Entry 8HZ8 (X-ray diffraction, 1.81 A resolution); this record covers chains A and C.

Chain A:
Name: Peptidyl-prolyl cis-trans isomerase A, N-terminally processed
Source organism: Homo sapiens
UniProtKB: P62937 (PPIA_HUMAN); residues 2-165 here = UniProt positions 2-165
Chain sequence (164 residues; each row starts with the number of its first residue):
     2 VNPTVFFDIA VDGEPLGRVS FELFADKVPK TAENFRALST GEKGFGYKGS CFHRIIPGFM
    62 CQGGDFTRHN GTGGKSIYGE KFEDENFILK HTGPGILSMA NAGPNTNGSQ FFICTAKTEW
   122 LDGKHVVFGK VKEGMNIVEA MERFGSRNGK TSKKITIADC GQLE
Swiss-Prot annotation at these positions:
  - modified residue: V2 (N-acetylvaline), K28 (N6-acetyllysine), K44 (N6-acetyllysine), K76 (N6-acetyllysine), S77 (Phosphoserine), K82 (N6-acetyllysine), T93 (Phosphothreonine), K125 (N6-acetyllysine), K131 (N6-acetyllysine), K133 (N6-acetyllysine)
  - glycosylation: N108 (N-linked (GlcNAc...) asparagine)
  - cross-link (Glycyl lysine isopeptide (Lys-Gly)): K28 (interchain with G-Cter in SUMO2), K82 (interchain with G-Cter in SUMO2)
  - mutagenesis: R55 (R55A: Loss of peptidyl-prolyl cis-trans isomerase activity. No loss of its interaction with BSG/CD147 or its ability to induce leukocyte chemotaxis. No effect on its interaction with MAP3K5/ASK1 ...), F60 (F60A: Loss of ability to stimulate MAPK/ERK phosphorylation), R69 (R69A: No effect on peptidyl-prolyl cis-trans isomerase activity. Reduced interaction with BSG/CD147 and ability to induce leukocyte chemotaxis), H70 (H70A: No effect on peptidyl-prolyl cis-trans isomerase activity. Reduced interaction with BSG/CD147 and ability to induce leukocyte chemotaxis), T107 (T107A: No effect on peptidyl-prolyl cis-trans isomerase activity. Reduced interaction with BSG/CD147 and ability to induce leukocyte chemotaxis), F113 (F113A: Reduced ability to stimulate MAPK/ERK phosphorylation), W121 (W121A: 200-fold decrease of sensitivity to CsA. Reduced ability to stimulate MAPK/ERK phosphorylation; W121E: Loss of peptidyl-prolyl cis-trans isomerase activity ...), K125 (K125Q: Acetylation-mimetic mutant; no effect on its interaction with TARDBP; K125R: Loss of acetylation and interaction with TARDBP), H126 (H126A: Loss of peptidyl-prolyl cis-trans isomerase activity and interaction with HCV NS5A. Loss of ability to stimulate MAPK/ERK phosphorylation)
From the paper describing this entry:
  - conformationally variable residues (helix shift, side-chain flip): H54 to I56, F60 to G64, E120 to D123

Chain C:
Name: NRF2 peptide
Chain sequence (4 residues; row label = number of the first residue in the row):
     1 VAPV

Interface between chain A and chain C:
Pairs across the interface (18; chain A residue first):
  R55(A) - V1(C)
  R55(A) - A2(C)
  R55(A) - P3(C)
  F60(A) - V1(C)  hydrophobic
  M61(A) - V1(C)
  M61(A) - A2(C)
  Q63(A) - A2(C)  hydrogen bond (side chain-backbone)
  Q63(A) - P3(C)  hydrogen bond (side chain-backbone)
  G72(A) - V4(C)
  A101(A) - A2(C)
  N102(A) - A2(C)  hydrogen bond (backbone-backbone)
  N102(A) - P3(C)
  N102(A) - V4(C)  hydrogen bond (backbone-backbone)
  A103(A) - V4(C)
  Q111(A) - P3(C)
  Q111(A) - V4(C)
  F113(A) - A2(C)  hydrophobic
  H126(A) - A2(C)  hydrogen bond (side chain-backbone)
Also at the interface, not in a pair above, chain A (15 interface residues in all): I57, T73, G74, L122
Interface features reported in the paper:
  - interface residues, chain A: R55(A), F60(A), M61(A), N102(A), F113(A)

In short:
Chain A and chain C form an interface of 15 and 4 residues respectively, with 5 hydrogen bonds. Among the
polar pairs are Q63(A)-A2(C), Q63(A)-P3(C) and H126(A)-A2(C). UniProt lists 9 mutagenesis sites on chain A.
The paper reports interface residues R55(A), F60(A) and M61(A) among others; conformational variability at
H54(A), F60(A) and E120(A).
Chain A is Peptidyl-prolyl cis-trans isomerase A, N-terminally processed (Homo sapiens) and chain C is NRF2
peptide; the structure, Structure of PPIA in complex with the peptide of NRF2, was determined by X-ray
diffraction.
